Entry 7K1N (electron microscopy, 3.90 A resolution); this record covers chains B and C of the 7 polymer chains in the assembly.

[Chain B]
Molecule: X-ray repair cross-complementing protein 6
Organism: Homo sapiens
Notes: EC 3.6.4.-, 4.2.99.-
UniProt: P12956 (XRCC6_HUMAN); residue numbers follow UniProt; this construct covers 1-609
Sequence (609 residues; each row starts with the number of its first residue):
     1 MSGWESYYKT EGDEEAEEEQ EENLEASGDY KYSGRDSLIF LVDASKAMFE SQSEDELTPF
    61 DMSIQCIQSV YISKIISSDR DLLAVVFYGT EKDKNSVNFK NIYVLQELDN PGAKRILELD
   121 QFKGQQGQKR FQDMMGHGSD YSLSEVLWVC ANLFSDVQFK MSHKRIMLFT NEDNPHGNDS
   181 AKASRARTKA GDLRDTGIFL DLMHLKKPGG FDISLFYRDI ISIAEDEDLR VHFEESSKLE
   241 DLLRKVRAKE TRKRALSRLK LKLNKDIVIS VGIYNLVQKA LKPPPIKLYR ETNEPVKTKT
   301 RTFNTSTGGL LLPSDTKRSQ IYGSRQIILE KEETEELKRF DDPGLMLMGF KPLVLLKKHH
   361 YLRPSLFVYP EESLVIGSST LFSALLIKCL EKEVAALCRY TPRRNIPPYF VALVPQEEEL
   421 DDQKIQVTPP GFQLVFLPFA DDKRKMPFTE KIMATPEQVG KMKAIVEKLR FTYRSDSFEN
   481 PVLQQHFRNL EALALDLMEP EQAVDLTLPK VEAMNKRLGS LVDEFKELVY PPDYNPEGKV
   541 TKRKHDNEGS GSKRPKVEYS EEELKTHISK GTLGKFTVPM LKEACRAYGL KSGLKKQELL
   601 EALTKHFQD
Not modelled in the structure: 1-30, 223-236, 535-609
UniProt features mapped onto this chain:
  - region: V578 to E583 (Interaction with BAX)
  - active site: K31 (Schiff-base intermediate with DNA)
  - modified residue: S2 (N-acetylserine), S6 (Phosphoserine), S27 (Phosphoserine), K31 (N6-acetyllysine), S51 (Phosphoserine), S306 (Phosphoserine), K317 (N6-acetyllysine), K331 (N6-acetyllysine), K338 (N6-acetyllysine), T455 (Phosphothreonine), K461 (N6-acetyllysine), S477 (Phosphoserine), S520 (Phosphoserine), K539 (N6-acetyllysine), K542 (N6-acetyllysine), K544 (N6-acetyllysine), S550 (Phosphoserine), K553 (N6-acetyllysine), K556 (N6-acetyllysine), S560 (Phosphoserine) and 1 more in UniProt
  - cross-link (Glycyl lysine isopeptide (Lys-Gly)): K287 (interchain with G-Cter in SUMO2), K317 (interchain with G-Cter in SUMO2), K556 (interchain with G-Cter in SUMO2)
  - mutagenesis: K31 (K31A: Diminishes the ability to form a Schiff base. Abolishes adduct formation; when associated with A-160 and A-164), K160 (K160A: Abolishes adduct formation; when associated with A-31 and A-160), K164 (K164A: Abolishes adduct formation; when associated with A-31 and A-164), K539 (K539Q: Complete loss of suppression of BAX-induced apoptosis; K539R: No effect on suppression of BAX-induced apoptosis), K542 (K542Q: Complete loss of suppression of BAX-induced apoptosis; K542R: No effect on suppression of BAX-induced apoptosis), K544 (K544R: No effect on suppression of BAX-induced apoptosis), K553 (K553Q: Partial loss of suppression of BAX-induced apoptosis; K553R: No effect on suppression of BAX-induced apoptosis), K556 (K556R: No effect on suppression of BAX-induced apoptosis), K570 (K570R: Loss of methylation; loss of anti-apoptotic activity; no effect on XRCC5 stabilization)

[Chain C]
Molecule: X-ray repair cross-complementing protein 5
Organism: Homo sapiens
Notes: EC 3.6.4.-
UniProt: P13010 (XRCC5_HUMAN); residues 1-732 here = UniProt positions 1-732
Sequence (732 residues; numbered 1 to 732; the number before each row is that of its first residue):
     1 MVRSGNKAAV VLCMDVGFTM SNSIPGIESP FEQAKKVITM FVQRQVFAEN KDEIALVLFG
    61 TDGTDNPLSG GDQYQNITVH RHLMLPDFDL LEDIESKIQP GSQQADFLDA LIVSMDVIQH
   121 ETIGKKFEKR HIEIFTDLSS RFSKSQLDII IHSLKKCDIS LQFFLPFSLG KEDGSGDRGD
   181 GPFRLGGHGP SFPLKGITEQ QKEGLEIVKM VMISLEGEDG LDEIYSFSES LRKLCVFKKI
   241 ERHSIHWPCR LTIGSNLSIR IAAYKSILQE RVKKTWTVVD AKTLKKEDIQ KETVYCLNDD
   301 DETEVLKEDI IQGFRYGSDI VPFSKVDEEQ MKYKSEGKCF SVLGFCKSSQ VQRRFFMGNQ
   361 VLKVFAARDD EAAAVALSSL IHALDDLDMV AIVRYAYDKR ANPQVGVAFP HIKHNYECLV
   421 YVQLPFMEDL RQYMFSSLKN SKKYAPTEAQ LNAVDALIDS MSLAKKDEKT DTLEDLFPTT
   481 KIPNPRFQRL FQCLLHRALH PREPLPPIQQ HIWNMLNPPA EVTTKSQIPL SKIKTLFPLI
   541 EAKKKDQVTA QEIFQDNHED GPTAKKLKTE QGGAHFSVSS LAEGSVTSVG SVNPAENFRV
   601 LVKQKKASFE EASNQLINHI EQFLDTNETP YFMKSIDCIR AFREEAIKFS EEQRFNNFLK
   661 ALQEKVEIKQ LNHFWEIVVQ DGITLITKEE ASGSSVTAEE AKKFLAPKDK PSGDTAAVFE
   721 EGGDVDDLLD MI
Not modelled in the structure: 1-5, 171-180, 542-547, 556-594, 707-723
UniProt features mapped onto this chain:
  - region: L138 to L165 (Leucine-zipper)
  - motif: E720 to L728 (EEXXXDL motif)
  - modified residue: K144 (N6-acetyllysine), S255 (Phosphoserine), S258 (Phosphoserine), K265 (N6-acetyllysine), S318 (Phosphoserine), K332 (N6-acetyllysine), T535 (Phosphothreonine), S577 (Phosphoserine), S579 (Phosphoserine), S580 (Phosphoserine), K660 (N6-acetyllysine), K665 (N6-acetyllysine), T715 (Phosphothreonine)
  - cross-link (Glycyl lysine isopeptide (Lys-Gly)): K195 (interchain with G-Cter in SUMO2), K532 (interchain with G-Cter in SUMO2), K534 (interchain with G-Cter in SUMO2), K566 (interchain with G-Cter in SUMO2), K568 (interchain with G-Cter in SUMO2), K669 (interchain with G-Cter in SUMO2), K688 (interchain with G-Cter in SUMO2)
  - mutagenesis: E720 to E721 (Abolishes interaction with PRKDC and its recruitment to sites of DNA damage), D726 to D727 (Abolishes interaction with PRKDC and its recruitment to sites of DNA damage)

[Chain B / chain C interface]
Pairs across the interface - 258 pairs, chain B then chain C:
  I75(B) with Y316(C)
  P111(B) with G317(C)
  A248(B) with M427(C); E428(C)
  K249(B) with Y433(C), hydrogen bond
  E250(B) with Y433(C)
  T251(B) with Y433(C)
  R252(B) with Y433(C)
  K253(B) with M434(C); F435(C)
  N264(B) with L530(C)
  D266(B) with K534(C), salt bridge
  I267(B) with L530(C), hydrophobic; K534(C)
  V268(B) with I540(C)
  Y274(B) with F435(C), hydrophobic
  N275(B) with R431(C), hydrogen bond (backbone-side chain)
  L276(B) with R431(C)
  V277(B) with M357(C), hydrophobic; D429(C)
  Q278(B) with D429(C), hydrogen bond (backbone-backbone); R431(C)
  K279(B) with M357(C); D429(C)
  A280(B) with D429(C), hydrogen bond (backbone-side chain)
  P284(B) with F314(C)
  P285(B) with Q312(C); G313(C); F314(C), hydrophobic
  I286(B) with Q312(C); G313(C), hydrogen bond (backbone-backbone)
  K287(B) with Y295(C); I310(C); I311(C)
  L288(B) with I310(C); I311(C), hydrogen bond (backbone-backbone); I320(C), hydrophobic
  Y289(B) with L297(C), hydrophobic; V305(C), hydrophobic; D309(C), hydrogen bond; I311(C)
  R290(B) with E308(C), hydrogen bond (side chain-backbone); D309(C); I311(C)
  N293(B) with I311(C)
  E294(B) with D299(C)
  P295(B) with D299(C)
  V296(B) with Y295(C); C296(C); L297(C); N298(C); I310(C), hydrophobic
  K297(B) with C296(C); N298(C)
  T298(B) with V294(C), hydrogen bond (side chain-backbone); Y295(C)
  K299(B) with T293(C); V294(C), hydrogen bond (backbone-backbone); C296(C)
  T300(B) with E292(C)
  R301(B) with K291(C); E292(C), hydrogen bond (backbone-backbone)
  T302(B) with I289(C); Q290(C)
  F303(B) with I289(C); Q290(C), hydrogen bond (backbone-backbone); E292(C)
  N304(B) with D288(C); Q290(C)
  T305(B) with D288(C)
  L311(B) with I289(C), hydrophobic
  D315(B) with D280(C); A281(C), hydrogen bond (backbone-backbone)
  T316(B) with V278(C); V279(C), hydrogen bond (side chain-backbone); D280(C); A281(C)
  K317(B) with T277(C); V278(C); V279(C), hydrogen bond (backbone-backbone)
  R318(B) with T277(C); V278(C)
  S319(B) with W276(C); T277(C), hydrogen bond (backbone-backbone); V279(C)
  Q320(B) with T275(C); W276(C); L494(C)
  I321(B) with K274(C)
  Y322(B) with E49(C); F88(C); K274(C); L494(C)
  R325(B) with F88(C)
  Q326(B) with L284(C), hydrogen bond (side chain-backbone)
  I327(B) with L494(C), hydrophobic; R497(C)
  L329(B) with R497(C)
  E333(B) with L505(C)
  T334(B) with W276(C)
  E336(B) with L505(C)
  L337(B) with R489(C); L490(C), hydrophobic
  F340(B) with P485(C); R489(C)
  L347(B) with M461(C), hydrophobic
  M348(B) with L463(C); F477(C), hydrophobic; L516(C)
  G349(B) with M461(C); L463(C)
  F350(B) with I458(C), hydrophobic; M461(C), hydrogen bond (backbone-backbone); S462(C); L463(C), hydrogen bond (backbone-backbone)
  K351(B) with L463(C); D475(C), salt bridge
  P352(B) with A464(C); L473(C), hydrophobic
  L355(B) with L473(C), hydrophobic; D475(C)
  K358(B) with R353(C)
  H359(B) with I267(C)
  H360(B) with I267(C)
  Y361(B) with I267(C); G358(C), hydrogen bond (side chain-backbone); N359(C); Q360(C), hydrogen bond (side chain-backbone); V361(C), hydrophobic; V422(C)
  L362(B) with I267(C); L268(C)
  R363(B) with Q269(C)
  P364(B) with G358(C)
  F367(B) with F435(C), hydrophobic
  Y369(B) with S436(C), hydrogen bond (side chain-backbone); L438(C)
  E372(B) with Y444(C), hydrogen bond
  V375(B) with I540(C), hydrophobic; E541(C)
  I376(B) with L539(C); I540(C); E541(C)
  S379(B) with Y444(C)
  T380(B) with Y444(C)
  S383(B) with P446(C)
  A384(B) with L451(C); F537(C), hydrophobic
  I387(B) with L451(C), hydrophobic
  K388(B) with L451(C); V454(C); D455(C), salt bridge
  K392(B) with D455(C); I458(C)
  L397(B) with F477(C), hydrophobic; T479(C)
  R399(B) with L516(C), hydrogen bond (side chain-backbone)
  R404(B) with V548(C)
  P407(B) with R486(C)
  P408(B) with L516(C), hydrophobic
  F410(B) with T479(C)
  Q416(B) with R354(C)
  E418(B) with S437(C)
  Q426(B) with Q432(C); F435(C), hydrogen bond (side chain-backbone)
  V427(B) with R354(C)
  T428(B) with R354(C)
  P429(B) with F435(C), hydrophobic
  P430(B) with S436(C)
  Q433(B) with R353(C), hydrogen bond (side chain-backbone); R354(C)
  L437(B) with T479(C)
  P438(B) with T479(C)
  F439(B) with T480(C); K481(C), hydrogen bond (backbone-backbone); I482(C); N484(C)
  A440(B) with L234(C), hydrophobic; I482(C), hydrogen bond (backbone-backbone); P483(C), hydrophobic
  D441(B) with R44(C), salt bridge; L234(C); E270(C); F487(C)
  D442(B) with I267(C); L268(C); E270(C)
  K443(B) with I267(C)
  R444(B) with L268(C); E270(C), salt bridge
  K445(B) with H243(C)
  M446(B) with H243(C), hydrogen bond (backbone-side chain); Y264(C), hydrophobic; K265(C); K363(C)
  P447(B) with H243(C); Y264(C); R368(C)
  F448(B) with N415(C); Y416(C)
  T449(B) with N415(C)
  E450(B) with R368(C), salt bridge; N415(C); Y416(C)
  K451(B) with K413(C); H414(C); E417(C), salt bridge
  I452(B) with E371(C)
  M453(B) with H382(C), hydrogen bond
  A454(B) with S378(C)
  Q458(B) with S379(C)
  V459(B) with H382(C)
  M462(B) with L380(C), hydrophobic; A383(C), hydrophobic
  V466(B) with F345(C), hydrophobic; M389(C), hydrophobic
  E467(B) with K347(C)
  L469(B) with F345(C)
  R470(B) with K347(C)
  F471(B) with G344(C); F345(C); C346(C)
  Y473(B) with C346(C); I392(C), hydrophobic; L424(C)
  D476(B) with M427(C)
  S477(B) with M427(C)
  F478(B) with F426(C)
  E479(B) with M427(C); E428(C)
  N480(B) with F426(C); E428(C), hydrogen bond (backbone-side chain)
  P481(B) with Y333(C); P403(C), hydrophobic
  V482(B) with N402(C)
  L483(B) with E428(C)
  Q484(B) with E428(C)
  Q485(B) with M331(C); K332(C), hydrogen bond (side chain-backbone); Y333(C), hydrogen bond (side chain-backbone)
  H486(B) with F314(C)
  N489(B) with M331(C), hydrogen bond (side chain-backbone)
  L490(B) with Y316(C); V321(C), hydrophobic
  E491(B) with Y316(C), hydrogen bond
  L493(B) with F323(C), hydrophobic
  A494(B) with V321(C), hydrophobic
  D505(B) with Y333(C), hydrogen bond; R394(C), salt bridge
  T507(B) with L343(C); R394(C), hydrogen bond
  V511(B) with G254(C)
  N515(B) with S255(C), hydrogen bond
  V522(B) with N256(C); L257(C), hydrophobic
  Y530(B) with L257(C); A372(C), hydrophobic; A376(C), hydrophobic
Also at the interface, not in a pair above, chain B (165 interface residues in all): A113, R254, S306, I328, R339, P370, L374, L381, F382, L385, V394, Y409, K463, T472, R474, L495, P509, M514, K526
Also at the interface, not in a pair above, chain C (158 interface residues in all): F47, S244, I259, S266, R315, S318, E328, S341, S348, F355, F365, V375, V405, V420, L430, K439, N440, C493, A498, I512, W513, N517, P518, I533, P538

[Overview]
Chain B and chain C form an interface of 165 and 158 residues respectively; the contacts include 38 hydrogen
bonds and 8 salt bridges. Polar contacts include D266(B)-K534(C), K351(B)-D475(C) and K388(B)-D455(C).
Here chain B is X-ray repair cross-complementing protein 6 and chain C is X-ray repair cross-complementing
protein 5, both from Homo sapiens. Entry 7K1N (CryoEM structure of inactivated-form DNA-PK (Complex V)) was
determined by electron microscopy, deposited together with 7K0Y, 7K17, 7K19, 7K1B, 7K1J and 7K1K.
